Entry 5ESW (X-ray diffraction, 2.40 A resolution); this record covers chains A and B.

== Chain A (and B) ==
Molecule: Purine/pyrimidine phosphoribosyltransferase
From: Legionella pneumophila subsp. pneumophila strain Philadelphia 1
Notes: EC 2.4.2.8; chain B of this document is another copy of the same molecule, construct and numbering; everything in this record applies to it too
UniProt: Q5ZVC1 (Q5ZVC1_LEGPH); numbering as in UniProt (aligned over 1-189)
Chain sequence (197 residues; numbered -7 to 189; the number before each row is that of its first residue; numbers below 1 keep their minus sign (Met-7 is residue -7)):
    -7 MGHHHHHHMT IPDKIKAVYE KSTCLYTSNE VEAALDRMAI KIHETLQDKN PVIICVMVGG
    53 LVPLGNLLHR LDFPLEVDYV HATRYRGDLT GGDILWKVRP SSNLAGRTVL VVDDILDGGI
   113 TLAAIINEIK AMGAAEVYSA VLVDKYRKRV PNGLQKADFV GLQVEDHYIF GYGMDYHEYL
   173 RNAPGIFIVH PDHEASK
Unresolved in the structure: -7 to -2, 189 (chain B: -7 to -1, 189)
Sequence notes: expression tag (-7 to 0)

== How chain A and chain B interact ==
Pairs across the interface (49; chain A residue first):
  Pro4(A) - Asn42(B)
  Lys8(A) - Pro66(B)
  Asn42(A) - Pro4(B)
  Asn42(A) - Tyr171(B)  hydrogen bond
  Met49(A) - Tyr71(B)  hydrophobic
  Val50(A) - Val69(B)  hydrophobic
  Leu53(A) - Leu56(B)  hydrophobic
  Leu53(A) - Gly57(B)
  Val54(A) - Gly57(B)
  Leu56(A) - Leu53(B)  hydrophobic
  Gly57(A) - Leu53(B)
  Gly57(A) - Val54(B)
  Gly57(A) - Asn58(B)  hydrogen bond (backbone-side chain)
  Asn58(A) - Gly57(B)  hydrogen bond (side chain-backbone)
  Asn58(A) - Asn58(B)
  Asn58(A) - His61(B)  hydrogen bond
  Leu60(A) - Val54(B)  hydrophobic
  Leu60(A) - Asn174(B)
  His61(A) - Asn58(B)  hydrogen bond
  His61(A) - Tyr164(B)
  His61(A) - Asn174(B)
  His61(A) - Pro176(B)
  Leu63(A) - Asn174(B)  hydrogen bond (backbone-side chain)
  Phe65(A) - Asn174(B)  hydrogen bond (backbone-side chain)
  Leu67(A) - Glu170(B)
  Leu67(A) - Tyr171(B)
  Leu67(A) - Asn174(B)
  Glu68(A) - Glu170(B)
  Glu68(A) - Tyr171(B)  hydrogen bond
  Val69(A) - Val50(B)  hydrophobic
  Tyr71(A) - Tyr71(B)  hydrophobic
  Tyr71(A) - His73(B)  hydrogen bond
  Tyr71(A) - Val90(B)
  His73(A) - Tyr71(B)  hydrogen bond
  Val90(A) - Tyr71(B)
  Arg99(A) - Tyr171(B)
  Tyr164(A) - His61(B)
  Glu170(A) - Leu67(B)
  Glu170(A) - Glu68(B)
  Tyr171(A) - Asn42(B)  hydrogen bond
  Tyr171(A) - Leu67(B)
  Tyr171(A) - Glu68(B)  hydrogen bond
  Tyr171(A) - Arg99(B)
  Asn174(A) - Leu60(B)
  Asn174(A) - His61(B)
  Asn174(A) - Leu63(B)  hydrogen bond (side chain-backbone)
  Asn174(A) - Phe65(B)  hydrogen bond (side chain-backbone)
  Asn174(A) - Leu67(B)
  Pro176(A) - His61(B)
Other interface residues (no listed pair), chain A (34 interface residues in all): Ile7, Tyr11, Glu24, Cys47, Asp64, Pro66, Leu172, Arg173
Other interface residues (no listed pair), chain B (34 interface residues in all): Ile7, Lys8, Tyr11, Glu24, Cys47, Met49, Asp64, Leu172, Arg173

== Overview ==
The chain A/chain B interface involves 34 residues from each chain, with 14 hydrogen bonds. Polar pairs
include Asn42(A)-Tyr171(B), Gly57(A)-Asn58(B) and Asn58(A)-His61(B).
Both chains are Purine/pyrimidine phosphoribosyltransferase (Legionella pneumophila subsp. pneumophila strain
Philadelphia 1). Entry 5ESW (Crystal structure of Apo hypoxanthine-guanine phosphoribosyltransferase from
Legionella pneumophila) was determined by X-ray diffraction.
